PDB entry 8AG0 | X-ray diffraction, 2.70 A resolution | chains A and B

Chain A:
Name: PRELI domain containing protein 3A
Organism: Homo sapiens
Reference sequence: Q96N28 (PLD3A_HUMAN); residue numbers follow UniProt; this construct covers 1-172
Amino-acid sequence (186 residues; row label = number of the first residue in the row; numbers below 1 keep their minus sign (Met-13 is residue -13)):
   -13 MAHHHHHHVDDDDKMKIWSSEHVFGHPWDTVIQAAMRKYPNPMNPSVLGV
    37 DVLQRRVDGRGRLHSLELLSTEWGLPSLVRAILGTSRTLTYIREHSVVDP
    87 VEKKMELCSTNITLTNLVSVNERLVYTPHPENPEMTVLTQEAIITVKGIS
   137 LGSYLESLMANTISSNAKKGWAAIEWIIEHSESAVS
Disordered / not traced: -13 to 0, 73, 167-172
Construct notes: initiating methionine (-13); expression tag (-12 to 0); engineered mutation Glu53 (Arg in Q96N28)

Chain B:
Name: Maltose/maltodextrin-binding periplasmic protein, TP53-regulated inhibitor of apoptosis 1
Organism: Homo sapiens
Reference sequence: chimeric construct of P0AEX9, O43715: residues 1-361 from P0AEX9 (MALE_ECOLI) positions 27-387 (UniProt number = residue number + 26); residues 371-445 from O43715 positions 2-76 (UniProt number = residue number - 369)
Amino-acid sequence (446 residues; row label = number of the first residue in the row; numbering starts at 0):
     0 MKIEEGKLVIWINGDKGYNGLAEVGKKFEKDTGIKVTVEHPDKLEEKFPQ
    50 VAATGDGPDIIFWAHDRFGGYAQSGLLAEITPAAAFQDKLYPFTWDAVRY
   100 NGKLIAYPIAVEALSLIYNKDLLPNPPKTWEEIPALDKELKAKGKSALMF
   150 NLQEPYFTWPLIAADGGYAFKYAAGKYDIKDVGVDNAGAKAGLTFLVDLI
   200 KNKHMNADTDYSIAEAAFNKGETAMTINGPWAWSNIDTSAVNYGVTVLPT
   250 FKGQPSKPFVGVLSAGINAASPNKELAKEFLENYLLTDEGLEAVNKDKPL
   300 GAVALKSYEEELAKDPRIAATMENAQKGEIMPNIPQMSAFWYAVRTAVIN
   350 AASGRQTVDAALAAAQTNAAANSVGEACTDMKREYDQCFNRWFAEKFLKG
   400 DSSGDPCTDLFKRYQQCVQKAIKEKEIPIEGLEFMGHGKEKPENSS
Disordered / not traced: 426-445
Construct notes: initiating methionine (0); conflict Ala82 (Asp108 in P0AEX9), Ala83 (Lys109 in P0AEX9), Ala172 (Glu198 in P0AEX9), Ala173 (Asn199 in P0AEX9), Ala239 (Lys265 in P0AEX9), Ala359 (Glu385 in P0AEX9); linker (362-370)
Disulfide bonds: Cys377-Cys416, Cys387-Cys406

Chain A / chain B interface:
Pairs across the interface (59; chain A residue first):
  Trp14(A) with Leu397(B), hydrophobic
  Asp15(A) with Leu397(B)
  Ile18(A) with Phe392(B), hydrophobic
  Gln19(A) with Ala393(B); Leu397(B)
  Met22(A) with Phe392(B), hydrophobic
  Arg23(A) with Asn389(B)
  Leu34(A) with Ala370(B); Ser372(B)
  Gly35(A) with Ser372(B)
  Val36(A) with Lys381(B), hydrogen bond (backbone-side chain); Tyr413(B)
  Asp37(A) with Ser372(B), hydrogen bond; Val373(B); Gly374(B), hydrogen bond (side chain-backbone); Tyr413(B), hydrogen bond
  Val38(A) with Lys381(B); Phe410(B); Tyr413(B), hydrogen bond (backbone-side chain)
  Leu39(A) with Phe410(B); Gln414(B), hydrogen bond (backbone-side chain); Val417(B), hydrophobic; Ile421(B), hydrophobic
  Gln40(A) with Phe410(B)
  Arg41(A) with Tyr384(B); Phe388(B); Phe410(B)
  Gly47(A) with Phe396(B)
  Leu49(A) with Phe388(B), hydrophobic; Trp391(B), hydrophobic; Phe396(B)
  Leu54(A) with Val373(B), hydrophobic
  Ser56(A) with Ser372(B); Val373(B), hydrogen bond (side chain-backbone)
  Glu58(A) with Gln335(B); Ala370(B)
  Trp59(A) with Gln72(B); Pro334(B)
  Leu64(A) with Ser73(B)
  Ala67(A) with Pro48(B); Gln49(B)
  Ile68(A) with Gln49(B); Thr53(B)
  Gly70(A) with Gln49(B)
  Leu75(A) with Asn371(B)
  Tyr77(A) with Val373(B), hydrophobic
  Val84(A) with Phe392(B), hydrophobic
  Pro86(A) with Phe396(B), hydrophobic; Leu397(B)
  Tyr140(A) with Ala51(B); Ala52(B); Thr53(B); Gly54(B); Ala268(B); Ala269(B), hydrogen bond (side chain-backbone)
  Leu141(A) with Ala52(B)
  Leu144(A) with Ala52(B); Ser73(B); Gly74(B)
Interface residues without a listed pair, chain A (36 interface residues in all): Val43, Arg66, Leu69, Thr71, Thr74
Interface residues without a listed pair, chain B (38 interface residues in all): Glu45, Leu75, Ile178, Ser337, Ala338, Tyr341

Summary:
36 residues of chain A and 38 residues of chain B are in contact; the contacts include 8 hydrogen bonds. Polar
pairs include Val36(A)-Lys381(B), Asp37(A)-Ser372(B) and Asp37(A)-Gly374(B).
Chain A is PRELI domain containing protein 3A and chain B is Maltose/maltodextrin-binding periplasmic protein,
TP53-regulated inhibitor of apoptosis 1, both from Homo sapiens; the structure, Crystal structure of mutant
PRELID3a-TRIAP1 complex - R53E, was determined by X-ray diffraction.
